PDB entry 4IFK | X-ray diffraction, 2.01 A resolution | chains A and B

[Chain A]
Protein: 2-amino-3-carboxymuconate 6-semialdehyde decarboxylase
Organism: Pseudomonas fluorescens
UniProt: Q83V25 (Q83V25_PSEFL); numbering as in UniProt (aligned over 3-333)
Amino-acid sequence (331 residues; numbered 3 to 333; the number before each row is that of its first residue):
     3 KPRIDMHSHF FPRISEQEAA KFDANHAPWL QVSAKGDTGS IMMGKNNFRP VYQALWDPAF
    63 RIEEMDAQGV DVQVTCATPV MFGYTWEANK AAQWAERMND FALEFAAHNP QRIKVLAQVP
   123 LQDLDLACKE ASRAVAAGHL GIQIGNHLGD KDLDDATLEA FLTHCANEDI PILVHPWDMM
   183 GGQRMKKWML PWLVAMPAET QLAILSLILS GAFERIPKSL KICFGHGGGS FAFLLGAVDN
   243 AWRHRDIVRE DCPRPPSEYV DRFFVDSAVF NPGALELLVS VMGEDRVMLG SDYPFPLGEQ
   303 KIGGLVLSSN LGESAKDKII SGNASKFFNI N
Differences from the reference sequence: engineered mutation A239 (Arg in Q83V25)
Bound ions: Zn2+: H9, H11, H177, D294
From the paper describing this entry:
  - mutagenesis - R51A, R51K: abolished catalytic activity
  - mutagenesis - R51A: abolished binding to PDC
  - mutagenesis - H228G: unchanged binding to PDC
  - catalytic residues: H228 (citing earlier work)
  - catalytic residues: R51 (proposed by the authors, not directly observed)

[Chain B]
Protein: 2-amino-3-carboxymuconate 6-semialdehyde decarboxylase
Organism: Pseudomonas fluorescens
UniProt: Q83V25 (Q83V25_PSEFL); residue numbers follow UniProt; this construct covers 3-333
Amino-acid sequence (331 residues; numbered 3 to 333; the number before each row is that of its first residue):
     3 KPRIDMHSHF FPRISEQEAA KFDANHAPWL QVSAKGDTGS IMMGKNNFAP VYQALWDPAF
    63 RIEEMDAQGV DVQVTCATPV MFGYTWEANK AAQWAERMND FALEFAAHNP QRIKVLAQVP
   123 LQDLDLACKE ASRAVAAGHL GIQIGNHLGD KDLDDATLEA FLTHCANEDI PILVHPWDMM
   183 GGQRMKKWML PWLVAMPAET QLAILSLILS GAFERIPKSL KICFGHGGGS FAFLLGRVDN
   243 AWRHRDIVRE DCPRPPSEYV DRFFVDSAVF NPGALELLVS VMGEDRVMLG SDYPFPLGEQ
   303 KIGGLVLSSN LGESAKDKII SGNASKFFNI N
Differences from the reference sequence: engineered mutation A51 (Arg in Q83V25)
Bound ions: Zn2+: H9, H11, H177, D294
From the paper describing this entry:
  - mutagenesis - R239A, R239K: abolished catalytic activity
  - mutagenesis - R239A: abolished binding to PDC
  - catalytic residues: R239 (proposed by the authors, not directly observed)

[Interface between chain A and chain B]
Contacting residue pairs (88; chain A residue first):
  N148(A) - R186(B)
  H149(A) - R186(B)
  G151(A) - R186(B)
  D152(A) - R186(B)
  D154(A) - R186(B)  salt bridge
  D156(A) - W190(B)
  M182(A) - R186(B)
  R186(A) - H149(B)  hydrogen bond
  R186(A) - K153(B)  hydrogen bond (side chain-backbone)
  R186(A) - L155(B)
  R186(A) - E201(B)  salt bridge
  R186(A) - L204(B)
  M187(A) - L204(B)  hydrophobic
  W190(A) - D156(B)
  W190(A) - L211(B)
  W190(A) - S212(B)
  W190(A) - I249(B)
  W190(A) - V250(B)
  W190(A) - D253(B)  hydrogen bond
  M191(A) - R247(B)
  M191(A) - I249(B)  hydrophobic
  M191(A) - V250(B)  hydrophobic
  L192(A) - L204(B)  hydrophobic
  L192(A) - L207(B)  hydrophobic
  L192(A) - S208(B)
  L195(A) - Q203(B)  hydrogen bond (backbone-side chain)
  L195(A) - R239(B)
  L195(A) - V240(B)  hydrophobic
  L195(A) - A243(B)  hydrophobic
  V196(A) - A200(B)
  V196(A) - Q203(B)
  V196(A) - L207(B)  hydrophobic
  M198(A) - R239(B)
  P199(A) - L236(B)  hydrophobic
  A200(A) - V196(B)
  E201(A) - R186(B)  salt bridge
  Q203(A) - L195(B)  hydrogen bond (side chain-backbone)
  Q203(A) - V196(B)
  L204(A) - R186(B)
  L204(A) - M187(B)  hydrophobic
  L204(A) - L192(B)  hydrophobic
  L207(A) - L192(B)  hydrophobic
  L207(A) - V196(B)  hydrophobic
  L211(A) - W190(B)  hydrogen bond (backbone-side chain)
  L211(A) - L195(B)  hydrophobic
  S212(A) - W190(B)
  H228(A) - R239(B)  hydrogen bond
  G231(A) - F235(B)
  G231(A) - R239(B)  hydrogen bond (backbone-side chain)
  S232(A) - S232(B)
  F235(A) - G231(B)
  F235(A) - F235(B)  hydrophobic
  F235(A) - A276(B)
  L236(A) - P199(B)  hydrophobic
  G238(A) - F272(B)
  A239(A) - L195(B)
  V240(A) - L195(B)  hydrophobic
  N242(A) - F272(B)
  N242(A) - L299(B)  hydrogen bond (side chain-backbone)
  A243(A) - L195(B)  hydrophobic
  A243(A) - L299(B)  hydrophobic
  H246(A) - P298(B)
  H246(A) - Q302(B)
  R247(A) - M191(B)
  R247(A) - P298(B)
  R247(A) - L299(B)
  I249(A) - W190(B)
  I249(A) - M191(B)  hydrophobic
  V250(A) - W190(B)
  V250(A) - M191(B)  hydrophobic
  D253(A) - K189(B)  salt bridge
  D253(A) - W190(B)  hydrogen bond
  A270(A) - R239(B)  hydrogen bond (backbone-side chain)
  V271(A) - R239(B)
  F272(A) - G238(B)
  F272(A) - R239(B)
  F272(A) - N242(B)
  N273(A) - G238(B)
  G275(A) - L279(B)
  A276(A) - F235(B)
  A276(A) - L279(B)  hydrophobic
  L279(A) - L279(B)  hydrophobic
  P298(A) - R247(B)
  L299(A) - N242(B)  hydrogen bond (backbone-side chain)
  L299(A) - A243(B)  hydrophobic
  L299(A) - H246(B)
  L299(A) - R247(B)
  Q302(A) - H246(B)  hydrogen bond
Also at the interface, not in a pair above, chain A (53 interface residues in all): K189, W194, S208, G229, A234
Also at the interface, not in a pair above, chain B (49 interface residues in all): N148, D154, M182, A234, V271, N273, G275, G300

[Summary]
53 residues of chain A and 49 residues of chain B are in contact; the contacts include 13 hydrogen bonds and 4
salt bridges. Polar pairs include D154(A)-R186(B), R186(A)-E201(B) and E201(A)-R186(B). From the paper:
catalytic residues H228(A), R51(A) and R239(B); R51A and R51K of chain A abolish catalytic activity; 5
substitutions were tested in all.
Chain A is 2-amino-3-carboxymuconate 6-semialdehyde decarboxylase and chain B is 2-amino-3-carboxymuconate
6-semialdehyde decarboxylase, both from Pseudomonas fluorescens; the structure, Arginines 51 and 239* from a
Neighboring Subunit are Essential for Catalysis in a Zinc-dependent Decarboxylase, was determined by X-ray
diffraction, deposited together with 4IFO, 4IFR and 4IG2.
